Entry 3QWB (X-ray diffraction, 1.59 A resolution); this record covers chains A and B.

Chain A (and B):
Molecule: Probable quinone oxidoreductase
Organism: Saccharomyces cerevisiae
Notes: EC 1.6.5.5; chain B of this document is another copy of the same molecule, construct and numbering; everything in this record applies to it too
UniProtKB: P38230 (QOR_YEAST); residue numbers follow UniProt; this construct covers 1-334
Amino-acid sequence (334 residues; row label = number of the first residue in the row):
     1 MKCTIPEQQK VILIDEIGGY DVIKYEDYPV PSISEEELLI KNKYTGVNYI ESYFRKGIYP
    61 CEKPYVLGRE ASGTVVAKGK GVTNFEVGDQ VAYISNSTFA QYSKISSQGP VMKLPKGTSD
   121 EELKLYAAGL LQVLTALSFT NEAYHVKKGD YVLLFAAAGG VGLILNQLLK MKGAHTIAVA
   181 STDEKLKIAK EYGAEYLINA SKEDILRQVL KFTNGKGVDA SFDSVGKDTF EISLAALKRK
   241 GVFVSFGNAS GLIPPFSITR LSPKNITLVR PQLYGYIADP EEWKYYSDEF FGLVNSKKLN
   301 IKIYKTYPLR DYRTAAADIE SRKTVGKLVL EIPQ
Unresolved in the structure: 1-4
Small-molecule neighbours: NADPH (NDP; NADPH dihydro-nicotinamide-adenine-dinucleotide phosphate): V47, N48, Y49, I50, Y53, L131, Q132, T135, F139, A156, G159, G160, V161, A180, S181, K185, S224, V225, F246, G247, N248, A249, S250, R270, P271, Q272, L273, I319, E320, R322, T324, G326
Reported in the primary citation:
  - binding site for NADPH: Y49, Y53, L131, Q132, G160, V161, S181, K185, F246, A249, S250, P271, Q272, L273, R322
  - conformationally variable residues (loop rearrangement, side-chain flip): N48, Y49, I50, Y53, Y59, R69, L131, N248 to G251, R270, Q272, R322
  - mutagenesis - I50A, Y59A (2-fold): decreased binding to both substrates
  - mutagenesis - Y59F (4-fold): increased binding to PQ
  - mutagenesis - N48A (10-fold), N48L (10-fold), L131A: decreased binding to PQ
  - mutagenesis - L131A, L273A: decreased catalytic activity on both substrates
  - mutagenesis - R270A, Q272A, L273A: unchanged binding to both substrates
  - mutagenesis - N48A, N48L: decreased catalytic activity
  - mutagenesis - R270G: increased catalytic activity on PQ
  - catalytic residues: N48
  - mutagenesis - L131A: unchanged binding to NQ
  - specificity-determining residues: L131 (by similarity / conservation)
  - mutagenesis - R270G: increased catalytic activity on both standard substrates

How chain A and chain B interact:
Residue-residue contacts - 48 pairs, chain A then chain B:
  E142(A) - K240(B)  salt bridge
  R239(A) - G275(B)  hydrogen bond (side chain-backbone)
  R239(A) - A278(B)
  R239(A) - D279(B)  salt bridge
  R239(A) - E282(B)  salt bridge
  K240(A) - E142(B)  salt bridge
  K240(A) - G275(B)
  K240(A) - Y276(B)
  K240(A) - E282(B)  salt bridge
  S245(A) - I258(B)
  I253(A) - I258(B)  hydrophobic
  P255(A) - P255(B)  hydrophobic
  P255(A) - F256(B)
  F256(A) - P255(B)
  F256(A) - F256(B)  hydrogen bond (backbone-backbone)
  F256(A) - I258(B)  hydrophobic
  I258(A) - S245(B)
  I258(A) - I253(B)  hydrophobic
  I258(A) - F256(B)  hydrophobic
  I258(A) - L268(B)  hydrophobic
  I258(A) - R270(B)
  S262(A) - R270(B)  hydrogen bond (side chain-backbone)
  N265(A) - P271(B)
  N265(A) - Q272(B)  hydrogen bond (side chain-backbone)
  N265(A) - G275(B)
  N265(A) - Y276(B)
  T267(A) - T267(B)
  T267(A) - L268(B)
  T267(A) - V269(B)
  L268(A) - I258(B)  hydrophobic
  L268(A) - T267(B)
  L268(A) - L268(B)  hydrogen bond (backbone-backbone)
  V269(A) - T267(B)
  R270(A) - I258(B)
  R270(A) - L261(B)
  R270(A) - S262(B)  hydrogen bond (backbone-side chain)
  P271(A) - N265(B)
  Q272(A) - S262(B)
  Q272(A) - N265(B)  hydrogen bond (backbone-side chain)
  G275(A) - R239(B)  hydrogen bond (backbone-side chain)
  G275(A) - K240(B)
  G275(A) - N265(B)
  Y276(A) - K240(B)
  Y276(A) - N265(B)
  A278(A) - R239(B)
  D279(A) - R239(B)  salt bridge
  E282(A) - R239(B)  salt bridge
  E282(A) - K240(B)  salt bridge
Interface residues without a listed pair, chain A (26 interface residues in all): L252, S257, T259, L261, I266
Interface residues without a listed pair, chain B (26 interface residues in all): L252, S257, T259, I266

Summary:
The chain A/chain B interface involves 26 residues from each chain; the contacts include 8 hydrogen bonds and
8 salt bridges. Polar pairs include E142(A)-K240(B), R239(A)-D279(B) and R239(A)-E282(B). Chain A binds NADPH.
The paper reports the catalytic residue N48(A); N48A, N48L and L131A of chain A reduce binding to PQ; 10
substitutions were tested in all.
Both chains are Probable quinone oxidoreductase (Saccharomyces cerevisiae). Entry 3QWB (Crystal structure of
Saccharomyces cerevisiae Zeta-crystallin-like quinone oxidoreductase Zta1 complexed with NADPH) was determined
by X-ray diffraction together with 3QWA from the same study.
